Entry 9NK9 (X-ray diffraction, 2.10 A resolution); this record covers chains A and B.

# Chain A
Protein: Nanobody
Source organism: Lama glama
Notes: antibody fragment or engineered binder
Chain sequence (132 residues; each row starts with the number of its first residue):
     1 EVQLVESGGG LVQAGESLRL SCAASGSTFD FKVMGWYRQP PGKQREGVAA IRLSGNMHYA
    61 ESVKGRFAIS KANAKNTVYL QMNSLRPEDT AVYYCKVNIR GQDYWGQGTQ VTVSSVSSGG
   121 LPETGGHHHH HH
Disordered / not traced: 119-132
Disulfides: C22-C95

# Chain B
Protein: Ser-phe-glu-asp-phe-trp-lys-gly-glu-asp
Chain sequence (10 residues; row label = number of the first residue in the row):
     1 SFEDFWKGED

# Chain A / chain B interface
Contacting residue pairs - 30 pairs, chain A then chain B:
  K32(A) with W6(B); K7(B), hydrogen bond (side chain-backbone); G8(B), hydrogen bond (side chain-backbone); E9(B)
  V33(A) with W6(B)
  M34(A) with W6(B)
  G35(A) with W6(B)
  Y37(A) with F2(B); E3(B), hydrogen bond; W6(B)
  G47(A) with F2(B)
  V48(A) with F2(B)
  A49(A) with F2(B)
  A50(A) with F2(B), hydrophobic; F5(B), hydrophobic
  R52(A) with F5(B), hydrogen bond (side chain-backbone); G8(B); E9(B); D10(B)
  L53(A) with D10(B), hydrogen bond (backbone-side chain)
  S54(A) with D10(B), hydrogen bond
  N56(A) with F5(B)
  M57(A) with F5(B)
  H58(A) with F2(B); F5(B)
  K96(A) with E3(B), salt bridge; W6(B)
  V97(A) with W6(B)
  N98(A) with W6(B)
  D103(A) with W6(B), hydrogen bond
Other interface residues (no listed pair), chain A (22 interface residues in all): W36, I51, A60
Other interface residues (no listed pair), chain B (10 interface residues in all): S1, D4
Interface features reported in the paper:
  - specific contacts: K32(A)-W6(B) (cation-pi contact), Y37(A)-F2(B) (pi stacking), K96(A)-E3(B), K96(A)-W6(B) (cation-pi contact)
  - epitope / paratope residues, chain A: K32(A), Y37(A), R52(A), S54(A), K96(A)
  - epitope / paratope residues, chain B: F2(B), E3(B), F5(B), W6(B)

# Summary
Chain A and chain B form an interface of 22 and 10 residues respectively, with 7 hydrogen bonds and 1 salt
bridge. Polar pairs include K96(A)-E3(B), K32(A)-K7(B) and K32(A)-G8(B). The paper describes cation-pi
contacts between K32(A) and W6(B) and K96(A) and W6(B); pi stacking between Y37(A) and F2(B); a contact
between K96(A) and E3(B). From the paper: epitope/paratope residues K32(A), Y37(A) and F2(B) among others.
Chain A is Nanobody (Lama glama) and chain B is Ser-phe-glu-asp-phe-trp-lys-gly-glu-asp; the structure,
Nano-body peptide complex, was determined by X-ray diffraction.
